PDB entry 9C1H | electron microscopy, 2.88 A resolution | chains 3 and 4 of the 43 polymer chains in the assembly

Chain 3 (and 4):
Name: Outer capsid protein VP4
Organism: Simian rotavirus A strain RRV
Notes: chain 4 of this document is another copy of the same molecule, construct and numbering; everything in this record applies to it too
Reference sequence: P12473 (VP4_ROTRH); numbering as in UniProt (aligned over 1-776)
Chain sequence (776 residues; row label = number of the first residue in the row):
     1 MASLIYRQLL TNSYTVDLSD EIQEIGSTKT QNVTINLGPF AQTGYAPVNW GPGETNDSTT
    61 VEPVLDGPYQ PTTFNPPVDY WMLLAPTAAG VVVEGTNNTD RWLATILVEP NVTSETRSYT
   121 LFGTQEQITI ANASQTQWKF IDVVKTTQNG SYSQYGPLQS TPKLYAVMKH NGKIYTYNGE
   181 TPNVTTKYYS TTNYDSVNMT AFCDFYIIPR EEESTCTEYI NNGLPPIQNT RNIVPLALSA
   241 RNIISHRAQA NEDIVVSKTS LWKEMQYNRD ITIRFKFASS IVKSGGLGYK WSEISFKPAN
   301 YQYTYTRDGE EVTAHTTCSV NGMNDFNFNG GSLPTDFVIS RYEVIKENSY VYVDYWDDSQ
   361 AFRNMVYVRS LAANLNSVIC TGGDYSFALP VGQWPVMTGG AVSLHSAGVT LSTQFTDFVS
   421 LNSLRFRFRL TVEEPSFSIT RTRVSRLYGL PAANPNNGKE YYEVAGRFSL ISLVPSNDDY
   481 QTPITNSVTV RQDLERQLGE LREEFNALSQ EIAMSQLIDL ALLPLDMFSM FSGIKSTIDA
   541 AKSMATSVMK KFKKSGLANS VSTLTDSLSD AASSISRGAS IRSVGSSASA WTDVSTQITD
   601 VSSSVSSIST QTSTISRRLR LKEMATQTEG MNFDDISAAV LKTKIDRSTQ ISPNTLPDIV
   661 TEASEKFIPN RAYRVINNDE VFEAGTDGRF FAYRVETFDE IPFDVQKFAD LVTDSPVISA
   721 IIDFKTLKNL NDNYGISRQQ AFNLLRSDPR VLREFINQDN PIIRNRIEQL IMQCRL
Disordered / not traced: 1, 232-247, 597-605 (chain 4: 1, 28-260)
Differences from the reference sequence: conflict Thr73 (Ser in P12473), Glu311 (Asp in P12473), Val338 (Ile in P12473), Leu421 (Phe in P12473), Ser445 (Gly in P12473), Arg446 (Gly in P12473), Asn454 (Tyr in P12473), Phe468 (Leu in P12473), Asp519 (Tyr in P12473), Phe690 (Tyr in P12473)
Residues lining bound ligands: N-acetylglucosamine (NAG; 2-acetamido-2-deoxy-beta-D-glucopyranose): Ser580, Ser595, Thr596
Curated features (UniProtKB/Swiss-Prot):
  - region: Leu389 to Val409 (Hydrophobic)
  - motif: Asp308 to Glu310 (DGE motif), Tyr448 to Leu450 (YGL motif), Lys644 to Asp646 (KID motif)
  - site: Arg101 (Binding to sialic acid), Ser190 (Binding to sialic acid), Arg231, Asn232 (Cleavage), Arg241, Asn242 (Cleavage), Arg247, Ala248 (Cleavage)
  - natural variant: Glu109 to Pro110 (sequence variant, change not given here; In strain: Isolate MMU-18006), Thr146 (T146S: In strain: Isolate MMU-18006), Ala166 (A166G: In strain: Isolate MMU-18006), Pro235 to Ala240 (sequence variant, change not given here; In strain: Isolate MMU-18006), Ile244 to Ser245 (sequence variant, change not given here; In strain: Isolate MMU-18006)
  - mutagenesis: Arg101 (R101A: Reduced ability to bind sialic acid binding), Ser190 (S190A: Reduced ability to bind sialic acid), Arg231 (R231H: Complete loss of trypsin activation of VP4, resulting in a blockage to viral entry), Arg241 (R241H: Complete loss of trypsin activation of VP4, resulting in a blockage to viral entry), Arg247 (R247H: Complete loss of trypsin activation of VP4, resulting in a blockage to viral entry and inhability to induce polykaryon formation. This cleavage is required to promote viral entry), Leu287 (L287D: About 50% loss of association with liposomes), Leu333 (L333D: Slight loss of infectivity. About 50% loss of association with liposomes), Val391 (V391D: Drastic loss of infectivity by blocking the host membrane permeabilization after virus internalization. Almost complete loss of association with liposomes), Trp394 (W394Q: Slight loss of infectivity. No effect on the association with liposomes)

How chain 3 and chain 4 interact:
Residue-residue contacts (123):
  Leu10(3) with Phe528(4)
  Thr11(3) with Gln8(4); Asp526(4), hydrogen bond; Met527(4)
  Ser13(3) with Phe528(4)
  Tyr14(3) with Asn12(4), hydrogen bond; Thr15(4), hydrogen bond; Met527(4), hydrophobic; Ala545(4), hydrophobic
  Asp17(3) with Ala541(4); Lys542(4)
  Leu18(3) with Ser19(4)
  Glu21(3) with Lys542(4), salt bridge
  Glu24(3) with Tyr352(4)
  Ile25(3) with Ile22(4), hydrophobic; Ile25(4), hydrophobic
  Ser27(3) with Asn321(4), hydrogen bond (backbone-side chain); Tyr350(4); Tyr352(4), hydrogen bond; Arg427(4)
  Thr28(3) with Asn321(4), hydrogen bond (backbone-side chain); Tyr352(4), hydrogen bond (backbone-side chain)
  Lys29(3) with Ile25(4); Gly26(4), hydrogen bond (side chain-backbone); Ser27(4); Asn321(4)
  Thr30(3) with Gly322(4)
  Asn32(3) with Met323(4); Asp325(4), hydrogen bond; Arg341(4)
  Val33(3) with Met323(4), hydrogen bond (backbone-backbone); Asn324(4); Asp325(4), hydrogen bond (backbone-backbone)
  Thr34(3) with Asp325(4)
  Ile35(3) with Asp325(4); Phe326(4), hydrophobic
  Leu37(3) with Asn327(4)
  Gln42(3) with Phe328(4); Asn329(4), hydrogen bond (side chain-backbone); Gly330(4); Arg443(4)
  Thr43(3) with Gly330(4); Arg443(4), hydrogen bond (backbone-side chain)
  Tyr45(3) with Arg441(4), hydrogen bond (backbone-side chain)
  Pro47(3) with Tyr289(4), hydrophobic; Thr335(4); Val391(4), hydrophobic; Arg441(4)
  Val48(3) with Gly392(4)
  Asn49(3) with Val391(4); Gly392(4), hydrogen bond (side chain-backbone)
  Val256(3) with Ser332(4), hydrogen bond (backbone-side chain)
  Leu261(3) with Arg443(4), hydrogen bond (backbone-side chain)
  Arg363(3) with Gln393(4)
  Phe418(3) with Thr335(4)
  Val419(3) with Val391(4), hydrophobic
  Pro475(3) with Arg443(4)
  Asn477(3) with Arg443(4), hydrogen bond (side chain-backbone)
  Asp479(3) with Arg446(4)
  Thr482(3) with Ser445(4); Arg446(4); Leu447(4)
  Pro483(3) with Phe326(4), hydrophobic
  Thr485(3) with Lys346(4)
  Asn486(3) with Lys346(4); Arg446(4), hydrogen bond (side chain-backbone); Leu447(4); Tyr448(4)
  Ser487(3) with Val432(4); Tyr448(4)
  Val488(3) with Val432(4); Glu433(4); Tyr448(4)
  Thr489(3) with Thr431(4); Val432(4), hydrogen bond (side chain-backbone)
  Ala558(3) with Phe528(4)
  Val561(3) with Phe528(4), hydrophobic
  Ser562(3) with Phe528(4); Ser532(4)
  Thr565(3) with Leu523(4); Leu525(4); Ser529(4); Lys642(4)
  Asp566(3) with Gly533(4)
  Leu568(3) with Asp519(4); Leu520(4), hydrophobic; Leu523(4), hydrophobic
  Ser569(3) with Leu520(4); Lys642(4); Thr643(4), hydrogen bond (backbone-side chain); Asp646(4)
  Ala571(3) with Ala513(4); Gln516(4)
  Ala572(3) with Ile512(4); Ala513(4), hydrogen bond (backbone-backbone); Gln516(4); Leu517(4), hydrophobic; Leu520(4), hydrophobic; Thr643(4)
  Ser573(3) with Glu511(4); Thr643(4); Arg647(4), hydrogen bond
  Ser574(3) with Glu511(4); Ala513(4)
  Ile575(3) with Glu511(4)
  Ser587(3) with Asn757(4)
  Ala588(3) with Gln516(4), hydrogen bond (backbone-side chain)
  Ser589(3) with Asp519(4), hydrogen bond; Arg753(4), hydrogen bond
  Ala625(3) with Leu523(4), hydrophobic; Pro524(4)
  Thr626(3) with Pro524(4)
  Gln627(3) with Leu522(4), hydrogen bond (side chain-backbone); Pro524(4)
  Asp710(3) with Arg750(4), hydrogen bond (backbone-side chain)
  Leu711(3) with Arg750(4), hydrogen bond (backbone-side chain)
  Thr713(3) with Asp519(4); Arg753(4)
  Asp714(3) with Leu522(4); Pro749(4); Arg750(4), hydrogen bond (side chain-backbone); Arg753(4)
  Ser715(3) with Arg750(4)
Also at the interface, not in a pair above, chain 3 (74 interface residues in all): Thr15, Ile22, Gln31, Ala41, Gly44, Ala46, Ser260, Trp262, Ser476, Lys553, Ser586, Trp591
Also at the interface, not in a pair above, chain 4 (75 interface residues in all): Leu333, Asp336, Glu347, Asn348, Thr410, Glu434, Val444, Ser515, Met549

In short:
The interface between chain 3 and chain 4 involves 74 residues on one side and 75 on the other; the contacts
include 30 hydrogen bonds and 1 salt bridge. Among the polar pairs are Glu21(3)-Lys542(4), Thr11(3)-Asp526(4)
and Tyr14(3)-Asn12(4). Bound to chain 3: N-acetylglucosamine.
Both chains are Outer capsid protein VP4 (Simian rotavirus A strain RRV). Entry 9C1H (Rhesus rotavirus
(upright structure at 2.88 Angstrom resolution)) was determined by electron microscopy.
